PDB entry 4WIT | X-ray diffraction, 3.40 A resolution | chains A and B

# Chain A (and B)
Name: Predicted protein
Source organism: Nectria haematococca
Notes: chain B of this document is another copy of the same molecule, construct and numbering; everything in this record applies to it too
UniProtKB: C7Z7K1 (C7Z7K1_NECH7); residues 1-735 here = UniProt positions 1-735
Chain sequence (735 residues; each row starts with the number of its first residue):
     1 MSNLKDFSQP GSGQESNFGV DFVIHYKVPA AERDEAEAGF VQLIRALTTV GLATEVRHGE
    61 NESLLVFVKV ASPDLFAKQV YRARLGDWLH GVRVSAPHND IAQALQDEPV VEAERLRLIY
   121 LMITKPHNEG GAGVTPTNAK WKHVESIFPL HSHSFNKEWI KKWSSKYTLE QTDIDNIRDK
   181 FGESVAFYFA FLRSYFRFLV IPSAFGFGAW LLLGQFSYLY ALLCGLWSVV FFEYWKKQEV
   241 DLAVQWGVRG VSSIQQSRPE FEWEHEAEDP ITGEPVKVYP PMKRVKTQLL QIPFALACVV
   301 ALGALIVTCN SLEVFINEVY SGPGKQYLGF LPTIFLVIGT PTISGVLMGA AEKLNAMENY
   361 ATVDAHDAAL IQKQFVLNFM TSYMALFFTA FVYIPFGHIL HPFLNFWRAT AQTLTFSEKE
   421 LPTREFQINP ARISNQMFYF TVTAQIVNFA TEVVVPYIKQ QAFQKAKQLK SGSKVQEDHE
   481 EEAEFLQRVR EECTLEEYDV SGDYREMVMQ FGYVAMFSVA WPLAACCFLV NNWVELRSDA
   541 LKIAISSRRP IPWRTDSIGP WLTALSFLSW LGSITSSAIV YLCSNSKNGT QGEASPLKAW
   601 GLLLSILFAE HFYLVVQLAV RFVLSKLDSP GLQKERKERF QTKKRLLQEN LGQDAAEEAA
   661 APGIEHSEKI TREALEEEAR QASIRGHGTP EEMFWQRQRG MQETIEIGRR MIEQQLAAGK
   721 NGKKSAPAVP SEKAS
Disordered / not traced: 1-18, 130-140, 465-482, 586-593, 657-659, 685-691, 720-735
Ion coordination: Ca2+ site 1: N448, E452, E506, E535; Ca2+ site 2: E452, D503, E506, E535, D539

# Interface between chain A and chain B
Residue-residue contacts (111):
  V23(A) - F694(B)
  E35(A) - I712(B)
  E35(A) - E713(B)
  E35(A) - L716(B)
  L43(A) - R709(B)
  L47(A) - M701(B)  hydrophobic
  V50(A) - M701(B)  hydrophobic
  G51(A) - P662(B)
  G51(A) - G663(B)
  E55(A) - M701(B)
  E55(A) - T704(B)  hydrogen bond (backbone-side chain)
  V56(A) - R697(B)
  V56(A) - Q698(B)
  V56(A) - T704(B)
  R57(A) - T704(B)
  R57(A) - I705(B)  hydrogen bond (side chain-backbone)
  H58(A) - Q698(B)
  G59(A) - M711(B)  hydrogen bond (backbone-side chain)
  G59(A) - Q715(B)  hydrogen bond (backbone-side chain)
  E60(A) - Q715(B)
  L64(A) - G708(B)
  L64(A) - I712(B)  hydrophobic
  K69(A) - R697(B)
  A71(A) - I670(B)  hydrophobic
  S72(A) - K669(B)
  S72(A) - E673(B)  hydrogen bond
  P73(A) - E673(B)
  D74(A) - E673(B)
  Y81(A) - L651(B)
  L85(A) - L647(B)  hydrophobic
  W88(A) - K643(B)
  L89(A) - F640(B)
  L89(A) - K643(B)
  L89(A) - K644(B)
  L89(A) - L647(B)  hydrophobic
  G91(A) - K643(B)
  H98(A) - N650(B)  hydrogen bond
  D100(A) - N650(B)
  D100(A) - L651(B)
  P270(A) - Q633(B)
  P270(A) - K637(B)
  I271(A) - R636(B)
  I271(A) - K637(B)
  I271(A) - F640(B)
  T272(A) - F640(B)
  P281(A) - K626(B)
  M282(A) - V623(B)  hydrophobic
  M282(A) - L627(B)  hydrophobic
  Q288(A) - F622(B)
  Q288(A) - K626(B)  hydrogen bond
  F485(A) - F694(B)  hydrophobic
  A599(A) - A599(B)
  A599(A) - W600(B)
  W600(A) - A599(B)
  L603(A) - L603(B)  hydrophobic
  L603(A) - L604(B)  hydrophobic
  L604(A) - L603(B)  hydrophobic
  E610(A) - H611(B)  salt bridge
  H611(A) - E610(B)  salt bridge
  F622(A) - Q288(B)
  V623(A) - M282(B)  hydrophobic
  K626(A) - P281(B)
  K626(A) - Q288(B)  hydrogen bond
  L627(A) - M282(B)  hydrophobic
  Q633(A) - P270(B)
  R636(A) - I271(B)
  K637(A) - P270(B)
  K637(A) - I271(B)
  R639(A) - R639(B)
  F640(A) - L89(B)
  F640(A) - I271(B)
  F640(A) - T272(B)
  K643(A) - W88(B)
  K643(A) - L89(B)
  K643(A) - G91(B)
  K644(A) - L89(B)
  L646(A) - L646(B)  hydrophobic
  L647(A) - L85(B)  hydrophobic
  L647(A) - L89(B)  hydrophobic
  N650(A) - H98(B)  hydrogen bond
  N650(A) - D100(B)
  L651(A) - Y81(B)
  P662(A) - G51(B)
  K669(A) - L75(B)
  I670(A) - A71(B)  hydrophobic
  E673(A) - S72(B)  hydrogen bond
  E673(A) - D74(B)
  M693(A) - A483(B)  hydrophobic
  F694(A) - V23(B)
  F694(A) - F485(B)  hydrophobic
  Q696(A) - V56(B)
  R697(A) - T54(B)
  R697(A) - V56(B)
  R697(A) - K69(B)
  Q698(A) - V56(B)
  Q698(A) - H58(B)
  M701(A) - L47(B)  hydrophobic
  M701(A) - V50(B)  hydrophobic
  T704(A) - E55(B)
  T704(A) - R57(B)  hydrogen bond (backbone-side chain)
  I705(A) - A46(B)  hydrophobic
  I705(A) - R57(B)
  G708(A) - R57(B)
  G708(A) - L64(B)
  R709(A) - L43(B)
  M711(A) - G59(B)
  I712(A) - E35(B)
  I712(A) - G39(B)
  E713(A) - E35(B)
  Q715(A) - E62(B)
  L716(A) - E35(B)
Interface residues without a listed pair, chain A (89 interface residues in all): D21, E32, A46, L52, T54, E62, S63, L75, R82, R284, V285, A483, W570, L607, A656, G663, S667
Interface residues without a listed pair, chain B (87 interface residues in all): E32, P73, R82, R284, V285, W570, L607, A656, I664, S667, M693, Q696

# In short
Chain A and chain B form an interface of 89 and 87 residues respectively; the contacts include 11 hydrogen
bonds and 2 salt bridges. Polar pairs include E610(A)-H611(B), E55(A)-T704(B) and R57(A)-I705(B). The Ca2+
site 1 is built by N448(A), E452(A), E506(A) and E535(A).
Chain A and chain B are both Predicted protein (Nectria haematococca); the structure, TMEM16 lipid scramblase
in crystal form 2, was determined by X-ray diffraction, deposited together with 4WIS.
